PDB entry 6AD0 | electron microscopy, 3.90 A resolution | chains L and H of the 6 polymer chains in the assembly

[Chain L]
Protein: VL of Fab 2G8
From: Mus musculus
Notes: antibody fragment or engineered binder
Sequence (113 residues; each row starts with the number of its first residue):
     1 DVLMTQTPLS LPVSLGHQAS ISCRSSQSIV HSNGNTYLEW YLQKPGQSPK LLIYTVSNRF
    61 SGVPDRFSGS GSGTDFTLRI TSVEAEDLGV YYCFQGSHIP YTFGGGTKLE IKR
Unresolved in the structure: 112-113

[Chain H]
Protein: VH of Fab 2G8
From: Mus musculus
Notes: antibody fragment or engineered binder
Sequence (115 residues; each row starts with the number of its first residue):
     1 EVQLQQSGPD LVKTGASVRV SCRASGYSFT SYYIHWVRLN HGKSLEWIGY INCYNGDITY
    61 NQKFKGKASF TLDTSSSTAY MEFNRLTSED SAVYYCTRER YGTPHYHFDV WGAGP
Unresolved in the structure: 1

[How chain L and chain H interact]
Contacting residue pairs (26; chain L residue first):
  N35(L) with H105(H)
  Y37(L) with H107(H)
  E39(L) with Y106(H); H107(H), hydrogen bond (side chain-backbone)
  Y41(L) with H107(H), hydrogen bond (side chain-backbone); F108(H)
  Q43(L) with L39(H)
  S48(L) with W111(H); G112(H)
  P49(L) with W111(H)
  L51(L) with F108(H); D109(H)
  Y54(L) with H105(H); Y106(H), hydrophobic
  T55(L) with H105(H)
  F60(L) with Y106(H), hydrophobic; D109(H)
  Y92(L) with K43(H); L45(H), hydrophobic
  F94(L) with H107(H); F108(H), hydrophobic
  I99(L) with W47(H)
  P100(L) with N61(H)
  Y101(L) with W47(H)
  F103(L) with L45(H), hydrophobic
  G104(L) with S44(H)
Also at the interface, not in a pair above, chain L (21 interface residues in all): Q47, G96, G105
Also at the interface, not in a pair above, chain H (15 interface residues in all): V37, Y95

[In short]
21 residues of chain L and 15 residues of chain H are in contact, with 2 hydrogen bonds. Polar pairs include
E39(L)-H107(H) and Y41(L)-H107(H).
Chain L is VL of Fab 2G8 and chain H is VH of Fab 2G8, both from Mus musculus; the structure, The structure of
CVA10 mature virion in complex with Fab 2G8, was determined by electron microscopy (same publication as 6ACU,
6ACW, 6ACY, 6ACZ and 6AD1).
